PDB entry 6I1P | X-ray diffraction, 3.21 A resolution | chains 1 and 2 of the 16 polymer chains in the assembly

[Chain 1]
Molecule: NADH-quinone oxidoreductase subunit 1
Organism: Thermus thermophilus HB8
Notes: EC 1.6.5.11
UniProtKB: Q56222 (NQO1_THET8); residues 1-438 here = UniProt positions 1-438
Amino-acid sequence (438 residues; each row starts with the number of its first residue):
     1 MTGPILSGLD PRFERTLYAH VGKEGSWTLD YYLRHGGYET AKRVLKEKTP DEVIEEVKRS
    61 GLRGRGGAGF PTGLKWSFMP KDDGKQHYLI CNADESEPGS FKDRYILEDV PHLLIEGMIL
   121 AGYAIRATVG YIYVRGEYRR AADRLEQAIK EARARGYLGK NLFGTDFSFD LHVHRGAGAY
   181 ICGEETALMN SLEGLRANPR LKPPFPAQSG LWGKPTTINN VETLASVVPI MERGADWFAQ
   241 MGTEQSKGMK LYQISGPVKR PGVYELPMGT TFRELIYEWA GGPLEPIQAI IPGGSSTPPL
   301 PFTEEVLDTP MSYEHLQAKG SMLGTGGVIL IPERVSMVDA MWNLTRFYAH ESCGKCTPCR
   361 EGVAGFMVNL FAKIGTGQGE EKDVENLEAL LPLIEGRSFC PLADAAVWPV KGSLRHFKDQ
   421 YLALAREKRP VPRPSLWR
Disordered / not traced: 1
Ion coordination: 4Fe-4S cluster Fe: Cys353, Cys356, Cys359
Small-molecule neighbours:
  - FMN (flavin mononucleotide): Gly64, Arg65, Gly66, Gly67, Ala68, Phe70, Thr72, Lys75, Asn92, Asp94, Glu95, Ser96, Tyr180, Ile181, Gly183, Glu184, Glu185, Ile218, Asn219, Asn220, Thr223, Pro401, Leu402
  - NADH (NAI; 1,4-dihydronicotinamide adenine dinucleotide): Gly66, Gly67, Ala68, Phe70, Lys75, Phe78, Ser96, Glu97, Tyr180, Glu185, Lys202, Phe205, Pro206, Ser296, Gly324, Thr325, Pro401
  - 4Fe-4S cluster (SF4): Ile181, Pro199, Ser352, Cys353, Gly354, Lys355, Cys356, Cys359, Arg360, Ser398, Phe399, Cys400, Leu402, Ala403
Reported in the primary citation:
  - binding site for NADH: Phe70, Glu185, Lys202, Phe205

[Chain 2]
Molecule: NADH-quinone oxidoreductase subunit 2
Organism: Thermus thermophilus HB8
Notes: EC 1.6.5.11
UniProtKB: Q56221 (NQO2_THET8); numbering as in UniProt (aligned over 1-181)
Amino-acid sequence (181 residues; each row starts with the number of its first residue):
     1 MGFFDDKQDF LEETFAKYPP EGRRAAIMPL LRRVQQEEGW IRPERIEEIA RLVGTTPTEV
    61 MGVASFYSYY QFVPTGKYHL QVCATLSCKL AGAEELWDYL TETLGIGPGE VTPDGLFSVQ
   121 KVECLGSCHT APVIQVNDEP YVECVTRARL EALLAGLRAG KRLEEIELPG KCGHHVHEVE
   181 V
Disordered / not traced: 1-2, 181
Cystine bridges: Cys144-Cys172
Ion coordination: 2Fe-2S cluster Fe: Cys83, Cys88, Cys124, Cys128
Small-molecule neighbours: 2Fe-2S cluster (FES): Cys83, Thr85, Ser87, Cys88, Cys124, Leu125, Gly126, Ser127, Cys128, Val133
Curated features (UniProtKB/Swiss-Prot):
  - binding site ([2Fe-2S] cluster): Cys83, Ser87, Cys88, Cys124, Cys128

[Interface between chain 1 and chain 2]
Pairs across the interface (107; chain 1 residue first):
  Val21(1) - His175(2)
  Gly22(1) - His174(2)
  Tyr88(1) - Pro19(2)
  Ser96(1) - Cys124(2)
  Pro98(1) - Thr85(2)
  Pro98(1) - Cys124(2)  hydrophobic
  Gly99(1) - Cys128(2)  hydrogen bond (backbone-side chain)
  Phe101(1) - Gly126(2)
  Phe101(1) - Cys128(2)  hydrophobic
  Phe101(1) - His129(2)
  Arg104(1) - Gly126(2)  hydrogen bond (side chain-backbone)
  Arg104(1) - Ser127(2)
  Arg104(1) - Tyr141(2)
  Arg104(1) - Glu143(2)  salt bridge
  Tyr105(1) - His129(2)
  Tyr105(1) - His174(2)  hydrogen bond (side chain-backbone)
  Tyr105(1) - His175(2)
  Asp109(1) - His174(2)  salt bridge
  Tyr131(1) - Lys17(2)  hydrogen bond (side chain-backbone)
  Arg135(1) - Cys124(2)  hydrogen bond (side chain-backbone)
  Gly136(1) - Arg32(2)
  Glu137(1) - Leu125(2)
  Glu137(1) - Gln135(2)  hydrogen bond (backbone-side chain)
  Glu137(1) - Tyr141(2)  hydrogen bond (backbone-side chain)
  Tyr138(1) - Leu125(2)
  Tyr138(1) - Gly126(2)  hydrogen bond (side chain-backbone)
  Tyr138(1) - Tyr141(2)
  Arg139(1) - Asp138(2)  salt bridge
  Arg140(1) - Pro140(2)
  His174(1) - Tyr18(2)  hydrogen bond
  His174(1) - Ala25(2)
  His174(1) - Met28(2)  hydrogen bond
  His174(1) - Pro29(2)
  Arg175(1) - Met28(2)
  Arg175(1) - Arg32(2)
  Gly176(1) - Arg32(2)  hydrogen bond (backbone-side chain)
  Ala177(1) - Arg32(2)
  Ala177(1) - Tyr67(2)  hydrophobic
  Ala177(1) - Tyr69(2)  hydrogen bond (backbone-backbone)
  Ala177(1) - Tyr70(2)
  Ala179(1) - Tyr67(2)  hydrophobic
  Cys182(1) - Tyr67(2)  hydrophobic
  Ser191(1) - Met28(2)
  Ser191(1) - Tyr67(2)  hydrogen bond
  Leu192(1) - Ala25(2)
  Glu193(1) - Arg24(2)
  Glu193(1) - Ala25(2)
  Gly194(1) - Arg24(2)  hydrogen bond (backbone-side chain)
  Gly194(1) - Ile27(2)
  Gly194(1) - Val63(2)
  Leu195(1) - Arg24(2)
  Leu195(1) - Val63(2)
  Leu195(1) - Tyr67(2)
  Arg196(1) - Gly62(2)  hydrogen bond (side chain-backbone)
  Arg196(1) - Val63(2)
  Arg196(1) - Phe66(2)
  Ala197(1) - Phe66(2)
  Asn198(1) - Phe66(2)
  Trp212(1) - Pro19(2)
  Trp212(1) - Gly22(2)
  Ser255(1) - Ser87(2)
  Val258(1) - Val179(2)
  Lys259(1) - His177(2)
  Lys259(1) - Glu178(2)  salt bridge
  Lys259(1) - Val179(2)  hydrogen bond (backbone-backbone)
  Lys259(1) - Glu180(2)  salt bridge
  Arg260(1) - His177(2)
  Arg260(1) - Glu178(2)  salt bridge
  Pro261(1) - His129(2)
  Pro261(1) - Val176(2)
  Pro261(1) - His177(2)  hydrogen bond (backbone-backbone)
  Pro261(1) - Val179(2)
  Gly262(1) - His129(2)
  Gly262(1) - His175(2)
  Gly262(1) - Val176(2)
  Val263(1) - His175(2)  hydrogen bond (backbone-backbone)
  Val263(1) - Val176(2)
  Leu284(1) - Val179(2)  hydrophobic
  Ile329(1) - Ser87(2)
  Leu330(1) - Leu90(2)
  Pro332(1) - Leu90(2)
  Asp339(1) - Lys89(2)  salt bridge
  Ala340(1) - Leu86(2)  hydrophobic
  Asn343(1) - Ala84(2)  hydrogen bond (side chain-backbone)
  Asn343(1) - Thr85(2)
  Asn343(1) - Leu86(2)  hydrogen bond (side chain-backbone)
  Asn343(1) - Lys89(2)
  Leu344(1) - Leu86(2)  hydrophobic
  Arg346(1) - Lys121(2)
  Phe347(1) - Glu123(2)
  His350(1) - Ser68(2)  hydrogen bond
  His350(1) - Glu123(2)
  Glu351(1) - Glu123(2)
  Arg433(1) - Lys89(2)
  Arg433(1) - Glu94(2)
  Ser435(1) - Glu95(2)  hydrogen bond
  Leu436(1) - Leu90(2)
  Leu436(1) - Glu95(2)  hydrogen bond (backbone-side chain)
  Trp437(1) - Ala91(2)
  Trp437(1) - Gly92(2)
  Trp437(1) - Glu95(2)
  Trp437(1) - Leu96(2)  hydrophobic
  Trp437(1) - Val145(2)
  Trp437(1) - Thr146(2)
  Trp437(1) - Arg147(2)  hydrogen bond (backbone-side chain)
  Arg438(1) - Thr146(2)  hydrogen bond (backbone-side chain)
  Arg438(1) - Arg147(2)  hydrogen bond (backbone-side chain)
Also at the interface, not in a pair above, chain 1 (69 interface residues in all): Tyr18, Glu97, Ser100, Glu108, Tyr133, His172, Gly178, Ile181, Ile254, Tyr264, Ile291, Cys353, Pro434
Also at the interface, not in a pair above, chain 2 (54 interface residues in all): Glu21, Tyr99, Val122

[Summary]
The interface between chain 1 and chain 2 involves 69 residues on one side and 54 on the other, with 26
hydrogen bonds and 7 salt bridges. Polar contacts include Arg104(1)-Glu143(2), Asp109(1)-His174(2) and
Arg139(1)-Asp138(2). From the paper: a binding site for NADH at Phe70(1), Glu185(1) and Lys202(1) among
others.
Here chain 1 is NADH-quinone oxidoreductase subunit 1 and chain 2 is NADH-quinone oxidoreductase subunit 2,
both from Thermus thermophilus HB8. Entry 6I1P (Respiratory complex I from Thermus thermophilus with bound
NADH) was determined by X-ray diffraction together with 6I0D, 6Q8O, 6Q8W, 6Q8X, 6Y11, 6ZIY and 3 further
entries from the same study.
